Entry 1NV9 (X-ray diffraction, 2.36 A resolution); this record covers chain A.

Chain A:
Name: hemK protein
Source organism: Thermotoga maritima
Notes: EC 2.1.1.-; fragment: HemK
UniProtKB: Q9WYV8 (Q9WYV8_THEMA); residue numbers follow UniProt; this construct covers 1-282
Chain sequence (284 residues; row label = number of the first residue in the row; numbers below 1 keep their minus sign (Gly-1 is residue -1)):
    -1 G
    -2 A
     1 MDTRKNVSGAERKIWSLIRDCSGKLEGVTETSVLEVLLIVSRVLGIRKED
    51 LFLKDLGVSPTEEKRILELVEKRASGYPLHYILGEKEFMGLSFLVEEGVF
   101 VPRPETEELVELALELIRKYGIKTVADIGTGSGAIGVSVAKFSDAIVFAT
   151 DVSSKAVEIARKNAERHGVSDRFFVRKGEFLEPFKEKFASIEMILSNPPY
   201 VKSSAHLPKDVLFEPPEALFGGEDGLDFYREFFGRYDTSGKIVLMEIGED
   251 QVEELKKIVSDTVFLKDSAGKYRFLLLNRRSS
Unresolved in the structure: -1, -2, 1-12, 206-211
Sequence notes: expression tag (-2 to -1)
Residues lining bound ligands: S-adenosylhomocysteine (SAH): Phe100, Val101, Pro102, Thr106, Ile128, Gly129, Thr130, Gly131, Ala134, Ile135, Thr150, Asp151, Val152, Ser153, Ala156, Gly178, Glu179, Phe180, Asn197, Pro199, Glu217, Ala218, Phe228
Swiss-Prot annotation at these positions:
  - binding site (S-adenosyl-L-methionine): Gly129 to Gly133, Asp151, Phe180, Asn197
  - binding site (substrate): Asn197 to Tyr200

Summary:
Bound to chain A: S-adenosylhomocysteine. Curated annotation (UniProt) lists 8 S-adenosyl-L-methionine-binding
residues and 4 substrate-binding residues.
Chain A is hemK protein (Thermotoga maritima); the structure, HemK, apo structure, was determined by X-ray
diffraction together with 1NV8 from the same study.
